7XN6 - chains B and D of the 4 polymer chains in the assembly; structure by electron microscopy, 3.45 A resolution.

Chain B:
Name: Arginine ADP-riboxanase CopC
Source organism: Chromobacterium violaceum
Notes: EC 4.3.99.-
Reference sequence: Q7NWF2 (Q7NWF2_CHRVO); residue numbers follow UniProt; this construct covers 1-487
Amino-acid sequence (487 residues; numbered 1 to 487; the number before each row is that of its first residue):
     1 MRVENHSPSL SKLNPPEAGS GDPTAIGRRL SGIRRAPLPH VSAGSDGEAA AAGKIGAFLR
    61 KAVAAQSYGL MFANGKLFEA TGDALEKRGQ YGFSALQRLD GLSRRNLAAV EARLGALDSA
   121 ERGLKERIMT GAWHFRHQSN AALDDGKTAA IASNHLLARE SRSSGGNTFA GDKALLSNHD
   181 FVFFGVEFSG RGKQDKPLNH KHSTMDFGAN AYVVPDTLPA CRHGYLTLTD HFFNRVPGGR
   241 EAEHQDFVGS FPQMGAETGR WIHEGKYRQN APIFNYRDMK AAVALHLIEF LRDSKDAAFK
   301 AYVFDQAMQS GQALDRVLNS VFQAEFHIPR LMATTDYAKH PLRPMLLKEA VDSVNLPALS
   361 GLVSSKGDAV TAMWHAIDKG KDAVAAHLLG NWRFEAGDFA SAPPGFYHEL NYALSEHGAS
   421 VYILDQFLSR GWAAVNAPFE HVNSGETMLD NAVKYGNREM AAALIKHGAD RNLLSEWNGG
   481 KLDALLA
Unresolved in the structure: 1-48, 471-487
Residues lining bound ligands: nicotinamide (NCA): Arg-136, His-137, Gln-138, Phe-183, Phe-184, Gly-185, His-202, Phe-207, Glu-325
Curated features (UniProtKB/Swiss-Prot):
  - active site: Glu-325
  - binding site (NAD(+)): His-137, Gln-138, Ser-139, Leu-143, Ala-150, Ala-152, Asn-154, Leu-157, Asn-167, Phe-183, His-202, Asp-230, Glu-325
  - binding site (nicotinamide): His-137, Phe-183, Phe-184, His-202, Phe-207, Glu-325
  - binding site (ADP-D-ribose): Ser-139, Leu-143, Ala-152, Asn-154, Leu-157, Gly-166, Asn-167, Thr-168, Phe-183, Phe-207, Asp-230
  - site (Important for catalytic activity): His-137, Phe-183, Phe-207, Asp-230
  - mutagenesis: Ile-55 to Leu-59 (Abolished interaction with host calmodulin), Phe-58 to Leu-59 (Abolished interaction with host calmodulin), Leu-59 to Arg-60 (Abolished interaction with host calmodulin), Leu-59 (L59A: Abolished interaction with host calmodulin), Phe-93 (F93A: Abolished interaction with host calmodulin; when associated with A-159 and A-330), His-137 (H137A: Does not affect ADP-riboxanase activity), Arg-159 (R159A: Abolished interaction with host calmodulin; when associated with A-93 and A-330. Abolished interaction with host calmodulin; when associated with A-330), Asp-172 (D172A: Abolished ADP-riboxanase activity and ability to inhibit host cell caspases; D172E: Abolished deamination step without affecting the arginine ADP-ribosylation step), Phe-183 (F183A: Does not affect ADP-riboxanase activity. Abolished ADP-riboxanase activity; when associated with A-207), Glu-187 (E187A: In EH/AA mutant; abolished arginine ADP-riboxanation of host CASP4/CASP11; when associated with A-327), Phe-207 (F207A: Does not affect ADP-riboxanase activity. Abolished ADP-riboxanase activity; when associated with A-183), Asp-230 (D230A: Abolished ADP-riboxanase activity and ability to inhibit host cell caspases), 10 further mutagenesis entries in UniProt

Chain D:
Name: Calmodulin-1
Source organism: Homo sapiens
Reference sequence: P0DP23 (CALM1_HUMAN); residues 0-148 here correspond to UniProt positions 1-149 (UniProt number = residue number + 1)
Amino-acid sequence (149 residues; numbered 0 to 148; the number before each row is that of its first residue; numbering starts at 0):
     0 MADQLTEEQI AEFKEAFSLF DKDGDGTITT KELGTVMRSL GQNPTEAELQ DMINEVDADG
    60 NGTIDFPEFL TMMARKMKDT DSEEEIREAF RVFDKDGNGY ISAAELRHVM TNLGEKLTDE
   120 EVDEMIREAD IDGDGQVNYE EFVQMMTAK
Unresolved in the structure: 0-84, 143-148
Curated features (UniProtKB/Swiss-Prot):
  - binding site (Ca(2+)): Asp-20, Asp-22, Asp-24, Thr-26, Glu-31, Asp-56, Asp-58, Asn-60, Thr-62, Glu-67, Asp-93, Asp-95, Asn-97, Tyr-99, Glu-104, Asp-129, Asp-131, Asp-133, Gln-135, Glu-140
  - modified residue: Ala-1 (N-acetylalanine), Lys-21 (N6-acetyllysine), Thr-44 (Phosphothreonine), Ser-81 (Phosphoserine), Lys-94 (N6-acetyllysine), Tyr-99 (Phosphotyrosine), Ser-101 (Phosphoserine), Thr-110 (Phosphothreonine), Lys-115 (N6,N6,N6-trimethyllysine), Tyr-138 (Phosphotyrosine)
  - cross-link: Lys-21 (Glycyl lysine isopeptide (Lys-Gly) (interchain with G-Cter in SUMO2))

Chain B / chain D interface:
Contacting residue pairs (28; chain B residue first):
  Ala-51(B) with Val-91(D)
  Ala-52(B) with Glu-114(D)
  Lys-54(B) with Val-91(D)
  Ile-55(B) with Phe-92(D), hydrophobic
  Phe-58(B) with Tyr-138(D), hydrophobic; Glu-139(D); Phe-141(D), hydrophobic
  Leu-59(B) with Met-124(D), hydrophobic; Tyr-138(D)
  Ala-62(B) with Tyr-138(D); Phe-141(D), hydrophobic
  Val-63(B) with Glu-127(D)
  Gln-66(B) with Glu-127(D)
  Gln-90(B) with Glu-127(D)
  Tyr-91(B) with Phe-141(D)
  Gly-92(B) with Phe-141(D)
  Phe-93(B) with Phe-141(D), hydrophobic
  Asp-145(B) with Glu-119(D)
  Thr-148(B) with Thr-117(D); Glu-119(D)
  Ala-150(B) with Glu-119(D)
  Arg-159(B) with Glu-123(D), salt bridge; Arg-126(D)
  Arg-330(B) with Glu-123(D), salt bridge; Glu-127(D), salt bridge
  Leu-331(B) with Glu-119(D)
  Ala-333(B) with Thr-117(D); Glu-120(D)
Other interface residues (no listed pair), chain B (27 interface residues in all): Ala-50, Gly-53, Arg-60, Ala-65, Leu-156, Thr-334, Thr-335
Other interface residues (no listed pair), chain D (16 interface residues in all): Glu-87, Arg-106, Val-142

Summary:
27 residues of chain B and 16 residues of chain D are in contact, with 3 salt bridges. Among the polar pairs
are Arg-159(B)/Glu-123(D), Arg-330(B)/Glu-123(D) and Arg-330(B)/Glu-127(D). Chain B binds nicotinamide.
Here chain B is Arginine ADP-riboxanase CopC (Chromobacterium violaceum) and chain D is Calmodulin-1 (Homo
sapiens). Entry 7XN6 (Cryo-EM structure of CopC-CaM-caspase-3 with ADPR-deacylization) was determined by
electron microscopy, deposited together with 7XN4 and 7XN5.
